PDB entry 7KXK | electron microscopy, 5.00 A resolution (low resolution: residue-level contacts below are approximate; hydrogen-bond / salt-bridge calls are withheld) | chains A and H of the 9 polymer chains in the assembly

== Chain A ==
Molecule: Spike glycoprotein
Source organism: Severe acute respiratory syndrome coronavirus 2
UniProt: P0DTC2 (SPIKE_SARS2); residue numbers follow UniProt; this construct covers 1-1211
Amino-acid sequence (1274 residues; row label = number of the first residue in the row):
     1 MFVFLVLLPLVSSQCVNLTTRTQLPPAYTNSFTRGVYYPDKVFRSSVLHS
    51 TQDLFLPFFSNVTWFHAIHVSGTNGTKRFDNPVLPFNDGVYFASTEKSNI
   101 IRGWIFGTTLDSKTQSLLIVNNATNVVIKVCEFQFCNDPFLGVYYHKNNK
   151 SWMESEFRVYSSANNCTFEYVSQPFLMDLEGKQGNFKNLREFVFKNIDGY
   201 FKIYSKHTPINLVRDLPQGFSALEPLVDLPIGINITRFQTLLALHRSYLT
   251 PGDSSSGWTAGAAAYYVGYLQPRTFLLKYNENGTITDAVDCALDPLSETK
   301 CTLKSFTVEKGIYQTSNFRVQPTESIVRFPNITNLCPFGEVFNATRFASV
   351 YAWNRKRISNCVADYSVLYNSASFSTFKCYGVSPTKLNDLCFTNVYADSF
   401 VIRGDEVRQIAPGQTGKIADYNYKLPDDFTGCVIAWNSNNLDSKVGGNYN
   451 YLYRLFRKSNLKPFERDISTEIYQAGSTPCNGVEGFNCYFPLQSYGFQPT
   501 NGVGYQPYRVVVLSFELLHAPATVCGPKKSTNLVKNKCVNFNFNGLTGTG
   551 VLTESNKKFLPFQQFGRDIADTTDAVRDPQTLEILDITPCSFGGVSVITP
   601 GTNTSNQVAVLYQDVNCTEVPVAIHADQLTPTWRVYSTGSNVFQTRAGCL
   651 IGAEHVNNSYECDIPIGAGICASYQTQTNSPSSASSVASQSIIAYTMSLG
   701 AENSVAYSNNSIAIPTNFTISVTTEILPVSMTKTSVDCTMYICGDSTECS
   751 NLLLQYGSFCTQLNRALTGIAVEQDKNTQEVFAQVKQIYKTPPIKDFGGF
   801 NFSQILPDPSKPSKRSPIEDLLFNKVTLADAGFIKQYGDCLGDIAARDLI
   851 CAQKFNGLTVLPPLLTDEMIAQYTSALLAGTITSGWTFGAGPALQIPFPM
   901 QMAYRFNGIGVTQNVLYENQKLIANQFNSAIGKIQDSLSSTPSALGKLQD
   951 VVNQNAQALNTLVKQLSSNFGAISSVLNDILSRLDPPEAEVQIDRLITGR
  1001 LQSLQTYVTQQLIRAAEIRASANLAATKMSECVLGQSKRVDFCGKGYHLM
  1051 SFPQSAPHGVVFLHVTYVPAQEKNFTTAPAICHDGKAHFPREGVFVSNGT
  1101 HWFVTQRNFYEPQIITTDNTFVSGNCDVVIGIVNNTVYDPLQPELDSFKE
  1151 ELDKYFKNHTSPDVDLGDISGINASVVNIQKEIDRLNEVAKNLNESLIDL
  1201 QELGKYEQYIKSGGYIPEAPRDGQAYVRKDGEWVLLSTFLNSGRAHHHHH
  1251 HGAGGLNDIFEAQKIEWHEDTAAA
Disordered / not traced: 1-13, 69-77, 144-151, 178-186, 246-262, 621-639, 677-688, 828-853, 1138-1274
Cystine bridges: Cys15-Cys136, Cys131-Cys166, Cys291-Cys301, Cys336-Cys361, Cys379-Cys432, Cys391-Cys525, Cys480-Cys488, Cys538-Cys590, Cys617-Cys649, Cys662-Cys671, Cys738-Cys760, Cys743-Cys749, Cys1032-Cys1043, Cys1082-Cys1126
Covalent attachments: N-acetylglucosamine (NAG) linked to Asn282, Asn331, Asn343, Asn616, Asn657, Asn709, Asn717, Asn801, Asn1074, Asn1098
Construct notes: conflict Ser682 (Arg in P0DTC2), Ser683 (Arg in P0DTC2), Ser685 (Arg in P0DTC2), Pro817 (Phe in P0DTC2), Pro892 (Ala in P0DTC2), Pro899 (Ala in P0DTC2), Pro942 (Ala in P0DTC2), Pro986 (Lys in P0DTC2), Pro987 (Val in P0DTC2); expression tag (1212-1274)
Small-molecule neighbours: N-acetylglucosamine (NAG; 2-acetamido-2-deoxy-beta-D-glucopyranose): Pro892, Ala893, Gln895
UniProt features mapped onto this chain:
  - region: Asn280 to Cys301 (Putative superantigen), Arg403 to Asp405 (Integrin-binding motif), Asn448 to Phe456 (Immunodominant HLA epitope recognized by the CD8+), Pro681, Ala684 (Putative superantigen), Ser816 to Tyr837 (Fusion peptide 1), Lys835 to Phe855 (Fusion peptide 2), Asp1163 to Glu1202 (Heptad repeat 2)
  - site: Arg815, Ser816 (Cleavage)
  - glycosylation: Asn17 (N-linked (GlcNAc...) (complex) asparagine), Asn61 (N-linked (GlcNAc...) (hybrid) asparagine), Asn74 (N-linked (GlcNAc...) (complex) asparagine), Asn122 (N-linked (GlcNAc...) (hybrid) asparagine), Asn149 (N-linked (GlcNAc...) (complex) asparagine), Asn165 (N-linked (GlcNAc...) (complex) asparagine), Asn234 (N-linked (GlcNAc...) (high mannose) asparagine), Asn282 (N-linked (GlcNAc...) (complex) asparagine), Thr323 (O-linked (GalNAc) threonine), Ser325 (O-linked (HexNAc...) serine), Asn331 (N-linked (GlcNAc...) (complex) asparagine), Asn343 (N-linked (GlcNAc...) (complex) asparagine), Asn603 (N-linked (GlcNAc...) (hybrid) asparagine), Asn616 (N-linked (GlcNAc...) (complex) asparagine), Asn657 (N-linked (GlcNAc...) (complex) asparagine), Thr676 (O-linked (GlcNAc...) threonine), Thr678 (O-linked (GlcNAc...) threonine), Asn709 (N-linked (GlcNAc...) (high mannose) asparagine), Asn717 (N-linked (GlcNAc...) (hybrid) asparagine), Asn801 (N-linked (GlcNAc...) (hybrid) asparagine) and 6 more in UniProt
  - natural variant: Leu5 (L5F: In strain: Iota/B.1.526), Ser13 (S13I: In strain: Epsilon/B.1.427/B.1.429), Leu18 (L18F: In strain: Beta/B.1.351, Gamma/P.1 and 1 more), Thr19 (T19I: In strain: Omicron/BQ.1.1, Omicron/XBB.1.5 and 1 more; T19R: In strain: Delta/B.1.617.2, Omicron/BA.2 and 4 more), Thr20 (T20N: In strain: Gamma/P.1), Leu24 to Ala27 (sequence variant, change not given here; In strain: Omicron/BA.2, Omicron/BA.2.12.1 and 6 more), Pro26 (P26S: In strain: Gamma/P.1), Gln52 (Q52H: In strain: Omicron/EG.5.1), Ala67 (A67V: In strain: Eta/B.1.525, Omicron/BA.1), His69 to Val70 (deletion: In strain: Alpha/B.1.1.7, Eta/B.1.525 and 5 more), Gly75 (G75V: In strain: Lambda/C.37), Thr76 (T76I: In strain: Lambda/C.37), 82 further natural variant entries in UniProt
  - mutagenesis: His69 to Val70 (Increased incorporation of cleaved spike into virions), Asn121 (N121Q: Partial loss of biliverdin affinity), Arg190 (R190K: Partial loss of biliverdin affinity), Asn234 (N234Q: Increased resistance to neutralizing antibodies), Asn331 (N331Q: Reduced viral infectivity), Asn343 (N343Q: Reduced viral infectivity), Leu452 (L452R: Increased resistance to neutralizing antibodies. Decreases HLA binding to NF9 epitope. Increased binding affinity to human ACE2), Tyr453 (Y453F: Decreased HLA binding to NF9 epitope. Increased binding affinity to human ACE2), Ala475 (A475V: Increased resistance to neutralizing antibodies), Val483 (V483A: Increased resistance to neutralizing antibodies), Glu484 (E484D: Increased replication in human TMEM106B overexpressing cells), Phe490 (F490L: Increased resistance to neutralizing antibodies and human covalescent sera neutralization), 12 further mutagenesis entries in UniProt

== Chain H ==
Molecule: Fab 15033-7 heavy chain
Source organism: Homo sapiens
Notes: antibody fragment or engineered binder
Amino-acid sequence (225 residues; each row starts with the number of its first residue; note: 8 numbers in that range are skipped by the numbering (no residue carries them; nothing is unmodelled there)):
     1 EVQLVESGG
    11 GLVQPGGSLRLSCAASGFDL
    35 GGYSMHWVRQAPGKGLEWVAGIYAS
    62 GGATAYADSVK
    74 GRFTISADTSKNTAYLQMNSLRAEDTAVYYCARSYYYGGFGMDYWGQGTL
   124 VTVSSASTKGPSVFPLAPSSKSTSGGTAALGCLVKDYFPEPVTVSWNSGA
   174 LTSGVHTFPAVLQSSGLYSLSSVVTVPSSSLGTQTYICNVNHKPSNTKVD
   224 KKVEPKSCDK
Disordered / not traced: 232-233
Cystine bridges: Cys23-Cys104, Cys155-Cys211

== Chain A / chain H interface ==
Residue-residue contacts - 13 pairs, chain A then chain H:
  Phe456(A) with Gly112(H)
  Glu484(A) with Tyr109(H)
  Gly485(A) with Tyr109(H); Tyr110(H)
  Phe486(A) with Gly55(H); Ala64(H); Thr65(H); Ala66(H); Tyr110(H)
  Cys488(A) with Tyr109(H)
  Tyr489(A) with Tyr109(H)
  Gln493(A) with Tyr108(H); Tyr109(H)
Also at the interface, not in a pair above, chain A (9 interface residues in all): Leu455, Asn487
Also at the interface, not in a pair above, chain H (11 interface residues in all): Ile56, Tyr57, Gly111

== In short ==
The interface between chain A and chain H involves 9 residues on one side and 11 on the other. Ligands of
chain A: N-acetylglucosamine. Covalently linked N-acetylglucosamine: at Asn282(A), Asn331(A), Asn343(A),
Asn616(A), Asn657(A) and Asn709(A) and 4 more.
Here chain A is Spike glycoprotein (Severe acute respiratory syndrome coronavirus 2) and chain H is Fab
15033-7 heavy chain (Homo sapiens). Entry 7KXK (SARS-CoV-2 spike protein in complex with Fab 15033-7,
2-"up"-1-"down" conformation) was determined by electron microscopy, deposited together with 7KLG, 7KLH, 7KMK,
7KML and 7KXJ.
